PDB entry 4M8E | X-ray diffraction, 2.40 A resolution | chains A and B

[Chain A]
Molecule: Retinoic acid receptor RXR-alpha
Organism: Homo sapiens
Notes: fragment: hrxralpha-lbd
UniProt: P19793 (RXRA_HUMAN); residue numbers follow UniProt; this construct covers 228-458
Amino-acid sequence (231 residues; row label = number of the first residue in the row):
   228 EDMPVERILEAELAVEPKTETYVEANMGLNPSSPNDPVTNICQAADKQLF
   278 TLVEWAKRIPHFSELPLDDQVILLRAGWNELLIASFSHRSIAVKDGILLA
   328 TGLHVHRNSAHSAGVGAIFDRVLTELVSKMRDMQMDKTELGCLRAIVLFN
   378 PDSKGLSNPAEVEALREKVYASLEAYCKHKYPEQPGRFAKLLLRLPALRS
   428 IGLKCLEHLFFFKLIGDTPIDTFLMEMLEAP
Disordered / not traced: 245-261
Residues lining bound ligands: 29V ((3E,6Z,8E)-3,7-dimethyl-8-[(4S)-4-methyl-3,4-dihydronaphthalen-1(2H)-ylidene]octa-3,6-dienoic acid): Ile268, Ala271, Ala272, Gln275, Trp305, Asn306, Leu309, Ile310, Phe313, Arg316, Leu326, Ala327, Val342, Ile345, Phe346, Val349, Cys432, His435, Leu436, Phe439
Curated features (UniProtKB/Swiss-Prot):
  - region: Arg348 to Gly368 (Required for nuclear export)
  - binding site (9-cis-retinoate): Arg316, Ala327
  - binding site (all-trans-retinoate): Arg316, Ala327
  - modified residue (Phosphoserine): Ser259, Ser260
  - mutagenesis: Val280 (V280A: Abolished ubiquitination and degradation by UBR5), Met357 to Met360 (Abolishes nuclear export), Leu418 to Leu430 (Abolishes nuclear localization), Glu434 (E434N/Q/K/A: As a heterodimer with NR1H4, impairs interaction with coactivator NCOA1. Impairs transcriptional activity)

[Chain B]
Molecule: Nuclear receptor coactivator 2
Notes: fragment: grip-1
UniProt: Q15596 (NCOA2_HUMAN); residues 686-696 here = UniProt positions 686-696
Amino-acid sequence (11 residues; numbered 686 to 696; the number before each row is that of its first residue):
   686 KHKILHRLLQD

[Interface between chain A and chain B]
Residue-residue contacts - 27 pairs, chain A then chain B:
  Phe277(A) - Leu693(B)  hydrophobic
  Val280(A) - Leu690(B)  hydrophobic
  Val280(A) - Leu694(B)  hydrophobic
  Lys284(A) - Leu693(B)  hydrogen bond (side chain-backbone)
  Lys284(A) - Leu694(B)
  Lys284(A) - Asp696(B)
  Leu294(A) - His691(B)
  Leu294(A) - Leu694(B)  hydrophobic
  Gln297(A) - Leu694(B)
  Val298(A) - His687(B)
  Val298(A) - Leu690(B)  hydrophobic
  Val298(A) - His691(B)
  Val298(A) - Leu694(B)  hydrophobic
  Leu301(A) - Leu694(B)  hydrophobic
  Arg302(A) - His687(B)  hydrogen bond
  Arg302(A) - Leu690(B)
  Thr449(A) - Ile689(B)
  Phe450(A) - Ile689(B)
  Phe450(A) - Leu690(B)  hydrophobic
  Phe450(A) - Leu693(B)  hydrophobic
  Glu453(A) - His687(B)
  Glu453(A) - Lys688(B)  hydrogen bond (side chain-backbone)
  Glu453(A) - Ile689(B)  hydrogen bond (side chain-backbone)
  Glu453(A) - Leu690(B)  hydrogen bond (side chain-backbone)
  Glu456(A) - His687(B)  salt bridge
  Ala457(A) - Lys686(B)
  Ala457(A) - His687(B)
Also at the interface, not in a pair above, chain A (15 interface residues in all): Phe289, Asp295

[Overview]
The interface between chain A and chain B involves 15 residues on one side and 9 on the other, with 5 hydrogen
bonds and 1 salt bridge. Among the polar pairs are Glu456(A)-His687(B), Lys284(A)-Leu693(B) and
Arg302(A)-His687(B). Bound to chain A: compound 29V.
Chain A is Retinoic acid receptor RXR-alpha (Homo sapiens) and chain B is Nuclear receptor coactivator 2; the
structure, CRYSTAL STRUCTURE OF HUMAN RETINOID X RECEPTOR ALPHA-LIGAND BINDING DOMAIN COMPLEX WITH (S)
4-Methyl 9cUAB30 COACTIVATOR ..., was determined by X-ray diffraction (same publication as 4M8H).
